4MJQ - chains A and B; structure by X-ray diffraction, 1.73 A resolution.

== Chain A (and B) ==
Protein: DNA polymerase III subunit beta
Organism: Escherichia coli
Notes: EC 2.7.7.7; chain B of this document is another copy of the same molecule, construct and numbering; everything in this record applies to it too
Reference sequence: P0A988 (DPO3B_ECOLI); residues 1-366 here = UniProt positions 1-366
Amino-acid sequence (366 residues; numbered 1 to 366; the number before each row is that of its first residue):
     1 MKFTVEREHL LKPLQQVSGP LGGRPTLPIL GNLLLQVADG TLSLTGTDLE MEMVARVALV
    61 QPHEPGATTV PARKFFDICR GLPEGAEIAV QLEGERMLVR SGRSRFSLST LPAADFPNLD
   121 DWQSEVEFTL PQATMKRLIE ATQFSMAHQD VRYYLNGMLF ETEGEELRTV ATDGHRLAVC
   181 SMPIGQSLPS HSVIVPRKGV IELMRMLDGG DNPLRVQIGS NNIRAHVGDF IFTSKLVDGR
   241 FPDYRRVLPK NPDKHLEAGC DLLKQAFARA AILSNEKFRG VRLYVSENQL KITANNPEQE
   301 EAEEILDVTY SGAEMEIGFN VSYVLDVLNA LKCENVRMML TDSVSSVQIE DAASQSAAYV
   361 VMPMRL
Unresolved in the structure: 20-23 (chain B: 22)
Disulfide bonds: Cys260-Cys333
Bound ions: Ca2+ near Ser181 (its only coordinating residue here)
Residues lining bound ligands: Bromfenac (27R; [2-amino-3-(4-bromobenzoyl)phenyl]acetic acid): Arg152, Tyr154, Leu155, Thr172, Gly174, His175, Arg176, Leu177, Pro242, Val247, Val360, Met362
UniProt features mapped onto this chain:
  - binding site (DNA): Arg24, Arg73, Gln149, Tyr153, Tyr154
  - mutagenesis: Arg24 (R24A: Mild defect in DNA replication, impaired loading of clamp on DNA, polymerase speed is wild-type. More severe replication defect and very poor clamp loading; when associated with A-149), Gly66 (G66E: In dnaN159; a temperature- and UV-sensitive mutation, displays altered DNA polymerase usage, chronically induced SOS response; when associated with A-174), Ala133 (A133T: Reduction of synthesis of beta*, probably due to mutation of its promoter), Met135 (M135L: 3-fold reduction of synthesis of beta*, probably due to loss of its start codon), Met146 (M146L: No effect on synthesis of beta*), Gln149 (Q149A: Mild defect in DNA replication, impaired loading of clamp on DNA, polymerase speed is wild-type. More severe replication defect and very poor clamp loading; when associated with A-24), Tyr153 to Tyr154 (Very poor loading of clamp on DNA, polymerase speed is wild-type), Gly174 (G174A: In dnaN159; a temperature- and UV-sensitive mutation, displays altered DNA polymerase usage, chronically induced SOS response; when associated with A-66), Gln265 to Leu366 (In dnaN806; temperature sensitive), Ile272 to Leu273 (Monomeric in solution, binds very tightly to subunit delta (holA). The monomer binds tightly to linear and circular DNA. Cannot bind both Pol III and IV simultaneously)
Reported in the primary citation:
  - conformationally variable residues (side-chain flip): Ser346

== Chain A / chain B interface ==
Residue-residue contacts (61):
  Pro71(A) - Glu300(B)
  Lys74(A) - Ile272(B)
  Lys74(A) - Leu273(B)
  Lys74(A) - Asn296(B)
  Lys74(A) - Glu300(B)  salt bridge
  Asp77(A) - Ile272(B)
  Ile78(A) - Ile272(B)
  Gly81(A) - Arg269(B)  hydrogen bond (backbone-side chain)
  Leu82(A) - Arg269(B)
  Pro83(A) - Arg269(B)
  Arg103(A) - Glu303(B)
  Arg103(A) - Glu304(B)
  Arg103(A) - Ile305(B)  hydrogen bond (backbone-backbone)
  Arg103(A) - Leu306(B)
  Arg103(A) - Asp307(B)  salt bridge
  Ser104(A) - Arg269(B)
  Ser104(A) - Glu303(B)
  Ser104(A) - Glu304(B)  hydrogen bond
  Arg105(A) - Glu301(B)
  Arg105(A) - Ala302(B)
  Arg105(A) - Glu303(B)  hydrogen bond (backbone-backbone)
  Phe106(A) - Arg269(B)
  Phe106(A) - Glu301(B)
  Phe106(A) - Ala302(B)  hydrophobic
  Phe106(A) - Glu304(B)
  Ser107(A) - Glu300(B)
  Ser107(A) - Glu301(B)  hydrogen bond (backbone-backbone)
  Leu108(A) - Leu273(B)  hydrophobic
  Leu108(A) - Glu300(B)
  Ser109(A) - Glu300(B)  hydrogen bond (backbone-side chain)
  Arg269(A) - Gly81(B)  hydrogen bond (side chain-backbone)
  Arg269(A) - Leu82(B)
  Arg269(A) - Ser104(B)
  Arg269(A) - Phe106(B)
  Ile272(A) - Lys74(B)
  Ile272(A) - Asp77(B)
  Ile272(A) - Ile78(B)
  Leu273(A) - Lys74(B)
  Leu273(A) - Ser107(B)
  Leu273(A) - Leu108(B)  hydrophobic
  Asn296(A) - Lys74(B)
  Glu298(A) - Lys74(B)
  Glu300(A) - Pro71(B)
  Glu300(A) - Lys74(B)  salt bridge
  Glu300(A) - Ser107(B)
  Glu300(A) - Leu108(B)
  Glu300(A) - Ser109(B)  hydrogen bond
  Glu301(A) - Arg105(B)
  Glu301(A) - Phe106(B)
  Glu301(A) - Ser107(B)  hydrogen bond (backbone-backbone)
  Ala302(A) - Arg105(B)
  Ala302(A) - Phe106(B)  hydrophobic
  Glu303(A) - Arg103(B)
  Glu303(A) - Ser104(B)
  Glu303(A) - Arg105(B)  hydrogen bond (backbone-backbone)
  Glu304(A) - Arg103(B)
  Glu304(A) - Ser104(B)  hydrogen bond
  Glu304(A) - Phe106(B)
  Ile305(A) - Arg103(B)  hydrogen bond (backbone-backbone)
  Leu306(A) - Arg103(B)
  Asp307(A) - Arg103(B)  salt bridge
Other interface residues (no listed pair), chain A (28 interface residues in all): Gln289
Other interface residues (no listed pair), chain B (27 interface residues in all): Pro83, Glu298

== Summary ==
Chain A and chain B form an interface of 28 and 27 residues respectively, with 12 hydrogen bonds and 4 salt
bridges. Polar contacts include Lys74(A)-Glu300(B), Arg103(A)-Asp307(B) and Gly81(A)-Arg269(B). Bound to chain
A: Bromfenac. UniProt lists 5 DNA-binding residues and 13 mutagenesis sites on chain A. The paper reports
conformational variability at Ser346(A).
Both chains are DNA polymerase III subunit beta (Escherichia coli). Entry 4MJQ (E. coli sliding clamp in
complex with Bromfenac) was determined by X-ray diffraction together with 4MJP and 4MJR from the same study.
